Entry 3T6L (X-ray diffraction, 1.30 A resolution); this record covers chain A.

== Chain A ==
Protein: Streptavidin
Organism: Streptomyces avidinii
Reference sequence: P22629 (SAV_STRAV); residues 13-139 here correspond to UniProt positions 37-163 (UniProt number = residue number + 24)
Amino-acid sequence (127 residues; numbered 13 to 139; the number before each row is that of its first residue):
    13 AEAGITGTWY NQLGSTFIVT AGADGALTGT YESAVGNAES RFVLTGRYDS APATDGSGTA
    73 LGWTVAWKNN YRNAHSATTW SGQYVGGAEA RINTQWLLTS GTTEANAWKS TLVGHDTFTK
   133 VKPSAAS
Unresolved in the structure: 13-15, 136-139
Sequence notes: engineered mutation Phe54 (Tyr78 in P22629)
UniProt features mapped onto this chain:
  - motif: Arg59 to Asp61 (Cell attachment site)
  - binding site (biotin): Tyr43, Trp92, Trp108, Trp120

== In short ==
From UniProt: 4 biotin-binding residues.
Chain A is Streptavidin (Streptomyces avidinii); the structure, Y54F mutant of core streptavidin, was
determined by X-ray diffraction, deposited together with 3T6F.
